Entry 2X5V (X-ray diffraction, 3.00 A resolution); this record covers chains C and H of the 4 polymer chains in the assembly.

[Chain C]
Name: Photosynthetic reaction center cytochrome C subunit
Organism: Blastochloris viridis
Reference sequence: P07173 (CYCR_RHOVI); residues 1-336 here correspond to UniProt positions 21-356 (UniProt number = residue number + 20)
Chain sequence (336 residues; row label = number of the first residue in the row):
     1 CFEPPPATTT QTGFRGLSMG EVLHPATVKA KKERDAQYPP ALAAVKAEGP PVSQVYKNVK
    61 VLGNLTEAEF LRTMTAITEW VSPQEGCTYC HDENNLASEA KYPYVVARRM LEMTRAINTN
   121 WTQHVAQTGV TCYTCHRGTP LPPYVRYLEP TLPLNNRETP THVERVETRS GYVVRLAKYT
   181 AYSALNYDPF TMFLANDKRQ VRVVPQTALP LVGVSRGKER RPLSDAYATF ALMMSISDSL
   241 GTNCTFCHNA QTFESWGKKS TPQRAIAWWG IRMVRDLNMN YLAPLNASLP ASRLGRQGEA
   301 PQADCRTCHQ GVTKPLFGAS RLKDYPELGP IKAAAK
Disordered / not traced: 333-336
Swiss-Prot annotation at these positions:
  - binding site (heme): Met74, Cys87, Cys90, His91, Met110, His124, Cys132, Cys135, His136, Met233, Cys244, Cys247, His248, Cys305, Cys308, His309
  - site: Cys1 (Not N-palmitoylated)
  - lipidation: Cys1 (S-diacylglycerol cysteine)
Covalent attachments: heme c (HEC) linked to Cys87, Cys90, Cys132, Cys135, Cys244, Cys247, Cys305, Cys308
Ion coordination: heme c Fe (4 sites), coordinated by Met74, His91, Met110, His124, His136, Met233, His248, His309
Ligand contacts:
  - heme c (HEC), molecule 1: Tyr56, Lys57, Asn58, Val59, Lys60, Val61, Leu62, Phe70, Leu71, Met74, Thr75, Ile77, Thr78, Val81, Ser82, Gly86, His91, Leu96, Ala97, Pro103, Tyr104, Ala107, Arg108, Leu111
  - heme c (HEC), molecule 2: Ile77, Val81, Tyr89, Tyr102, Pro103, Val106, Ala107, Met110, Leu111, Met113, Thr114, Ile117, Thr131, His136, Pro140, Leu141, Pro142, Leu282, Leu289, Arg293, Pro301, Gln302, Thr307
  - heme c (HEC), molecule 3: Ile117, His124, Val125, Ala126, Thr128, Gly129, Val130, Leu194, Ile236, Leu240, Phe246, Gln263, Ile266, Ala267, Gly270, Ile271, Met273, Val274, Asp304, His309, Thr313, Lys314, Pro315
  - heme c (HEC), molecule 4: Gln200, Val201, Arg202, Val203, Val204, Thr229, Phe230, Met233, Met234, Ile236, Ser237, Leu240, Thr242, Asn243, His248, Phe253, Glu254, Arg264, Ala267, Trp268, Ile271, Arg272

[Chain H]
Name: Reaction center protein H chain
Organism: Blastochloris viridis
Reference sequence: P06008 (RCEH_RHOVI); residues 1-258 here = UniProt positions 1-258
Chain sequence (258 residues; each row starts with the number of its first residue):
     1 MYHGALAQHL DIAQLVWYAQ WLVIWTVVLL YLRREDRREG YPLVEPLGLV KLAPEDGQVY
    61 ELPYPKTFVL PHGGTVTVPR RRPETRELKL AQTDGFEGAP LQPTGNPLVD AVGPASYAER
   121 AEVVDATVDG KAKIVPLRVA TDFSIAEGDV DPRGLPVVAA DGVEAGTVTD LWVDRSEHYF
   181 RYLELSVAGS ARTALIPLGF CDVKKDKIVV TSILSEQFAN VPRLQSRDQI TLREEDKVSA
   241 YYAGGLLYAT PERAESLL
Disordered / not traced: 46-60
Modified residues: Met1 (n-formylmethionine; FME)
Swiss-Prot annotation at these positions:
  - modified residue: Met1 (N-formylmethionine)

[Chain C / chain H interface]
Pairs across the interface (9):
  Leu209(C) - Tyr2(H)  hydrophobic
  Leu209(C) - Ala5(H)  hydrophobic
  Pro210(C) - Tyr2(H)
  Pro210(C) - His3(H)  hydrogen bond (backbone-backbone)
  Leu211(C) - Met1(H)
  Leu211(C) - Tyr2(H)  hydrophobic
  Val212(C) - Met1(H)  hydrogen bond (backbone-backbone)
  Val212(C) - Tyr2(H)
  Val212(C) - His3(H)
Other interface residues (no listed pair), chain C (8 interface residues in all): Thr207, Gly213, Ser215, Arg216
Other interface residues (no listed pair), chain H (5 interface residues in all): Asp11

[Summary]
The interface between chain C and chain H involves 8 residues on one side and 5 on the other, with 2 hydrogen
bonds. Main-chain hydrogen bonds include Pro210(C)-His3(H) and Val212(C)-Met1(H). Heme c is covalently linked
to Cys87(C), Cys135(C), Cys244(C) and Cys305(C).
Chain C is Photosynthetic reaction center cytochrome C subunit and chain H is Reaction center protein H chain,
both from Blastochloris viridis; the structure, 80 microsecond laue diffraction snapshot from crystals of a
photosynthetic reaction centre 3 millisecond following photoactivation, was determined by X-ray diffraction,
deposited together with 2X5U.
